PDB entry 6VPX | electron microscopy, 5.00 A resolution (low resolution: residue-level contacts below are approximate; hydrogen-bond / salt-bridge calls are withheld) | chains A and B of the 17 polymer chains in the assembly

Chain A:
Molecule: Envelope glycoprotein gp120
Source organism: Human immunodeficiency virus 1
Amino-acid sequence (465 residues; numbered 31 to 507 plus 2 insertion-coded residues; 14 numbers in that range are skipped by the numbering (no residue carries them; nothing is unmodelled there); the number before each row is that of its first residue):
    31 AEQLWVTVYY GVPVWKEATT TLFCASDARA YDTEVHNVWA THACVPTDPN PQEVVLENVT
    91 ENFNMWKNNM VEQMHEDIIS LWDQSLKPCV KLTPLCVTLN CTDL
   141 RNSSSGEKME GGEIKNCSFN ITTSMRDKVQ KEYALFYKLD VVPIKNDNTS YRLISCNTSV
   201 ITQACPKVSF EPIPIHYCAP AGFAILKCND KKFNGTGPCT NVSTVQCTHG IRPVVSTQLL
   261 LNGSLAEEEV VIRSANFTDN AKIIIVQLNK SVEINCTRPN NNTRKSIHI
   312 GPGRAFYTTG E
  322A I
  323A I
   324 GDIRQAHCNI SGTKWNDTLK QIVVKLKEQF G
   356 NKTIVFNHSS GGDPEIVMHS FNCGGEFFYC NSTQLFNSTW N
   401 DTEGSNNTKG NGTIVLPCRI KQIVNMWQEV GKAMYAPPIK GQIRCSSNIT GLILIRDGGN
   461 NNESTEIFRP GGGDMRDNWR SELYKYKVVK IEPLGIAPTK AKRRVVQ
Not modelled in the structure: 59-62, 141-149, 365-367, 401-411, 459-464, 506-507
Cystine bridges: Cys54-Cys74, Cys119-Cys205, Cys126-Cys196, Cys131-Cys157, Cys218-Cys247, Cys228-Cys239, Cys296-Cys331, Cys378-Cys445, Cys385-Cys418
Glycans and other covalent adducts: N-acetylglucosamine (NAG) linked to Asn88, Asn130, Asn156, Asn160, Asn188, Asn197, Asn234, Asn241, Asn262, Asn276, Asn289, Asn295, Asn301, Asn332, Asn356, Asn362, Asn386, Asn392, Asn448
What the authors report for this chain:
  - post-translational modification sites: Asn88

Chain B:
Molecule: Envelope glycoprotein gp41
Source organism: Human immunodeficiency virus 1
Amino-acid sequence (153 residues; numbered 512 to 664; the number before each row is that of its first residue):
   512 AVGIGAVFLG FLGAAGSTMG AASMTLTVQA RLLLSGIVQQ QNNLLRAIEA QQHLLQLTVW
   572 GIKQLQARVL AVERYLKDQQ LLGIWGCSGK LICTTAVPWN TSWSNKSYNQ IWNNMTWMEW
   632 EREIDNYTSL IYTLIEDSQN QQEKNEQELL ELD
Not modelled in the structure: 512-521
Cystine bridges: Cys598-Cys604
Glycans and other covalent adducts: glycan linked to Asn611, Asn625, Asn637
What the authors report for this chain:
  - post-translational modification sites: Asn625

Chain A / chain B interface:
Residue-residue contacts - 78 pairs, chain A then chain B:
  Leu34(A) - Pro609(B)
  Leu34(A) - Trp610(B)
  Trp35(A) - Ala607(B)
  Trp35(A) - Val608(B)
  Val36(A) - Thr605(B)
  Val36(A) - Thr606(B)
  Val36(A) - Val608(B)
  Thr37(A) - Ile603(B)
  Thr37(A) - Cys604(B)
  Thr37(A) - Thr605(B)
  Val38(A) - Leu593(B)
  Val38(A) - Trp596(B)
  Val38(A) - Leu602(B)
  Val38(A) - Ile603(B)
  Val38(A) - Cys604(B)
  Tyr39(A) - Leu602(B)
  Tyr39(A) - Ile603(B)
  Tyr39(A) - Trp623(B)
  Tyr40(A) - Leu593(B)
  Tyr40(A) - Leu602(B)
  Gly41(A) - Leu537(B)
  Gly41(A) - Ala541(B)
  Val42(A) - Trp628(B)
  Pro43(A) - Ala525(B)
  Pro43(A) - Trp628(B)
  Val44(A) - Trp628(B)
  Val44(A) - Glu632(B)
  Trp45(A) - Leu523(B)
  Trp45(A) - Ala526(B)
  Trp45(A) - Met629(B)
  Lys46(A) - Asp636(B)
  Leu52(A) - Lys574(B)
  Phe53(A) - Ala578(B)
  Cys54(A) - Trp571(B)
  Val65(A) - Leu566(B)
  Thr71(A) - Trp571(B)
  Ala73(A) - Gln563(B)
  Ala73(A) - Leu565(B)
  Ala73(A) - Trp571(B)
  Val75(A) - Arg557(B)
  Val75(A) - Gln575(B)
  Pro76(A) - Arg557(B)
  Thr77(A) - Arg557(B)
  Val84(A) - Phe522(B)
  Leu86(A) - Leu523(B)
  Leu86(A) - Ala526(B)
  Glu87(A) - Ser528(B)
  Asn88(A) - Gly527(B)
  Asn88(A) - Ser528(B)
  Asp107(A) - Lys574(B)
  Leu111(A) - Val570(B)
  Leu111(A) - Trp571(B)
  Gln114(A) - Leu568(B)
  Gln114(A) - Val570(B)
  Ile215(A) - Trp571(B)
  Pro220(A) - Ala578(B)
  Ala221(A) - Arg585(B)
  Gly222(A) - Arg585(B)
  Phe223(A) - Arg585(B)
  Lys490(A) - Arg585(B)
  Ile491(A) - Leu523(B)
  Ile491(A) - Arg585(B)
  Leu494(A) - Leu593(B)
  Leu494(A) - Trp596(B)
  Ile496(A) - Trp610(B)
  Ile496(A) - Trp631(B)
  Ile496(A) - Ile642(B)
  Pro498(A) - Trp610(B)
  Pro498(A) - Trp623(B)
  Ala501(A) - Thr605(B)
  Lys502(A) - Thr605(B)
  Lys502(A) - Thr606(B)
  Arg503(A) - Trp596(B)
  Arg503(A) - Gly597(B)
  Arg503(A) - Thr605(B)
  Arg503(A) - Thr606(B)
  Arg503(A) - Gln650(B)
  Val505(A) - Glu654(B)
Also at the interface, not in a pair above, chain A (54 interface residues in all): Gln33, Thr51, Trp69, His72, Cys74, Ser110, Tyr217, Thr244, Pro493, Ala497, Thr499
Also at the interface, not in a pair above, chain B (56 interface residues in all): Gly524, Leu544, Leu555, Ile559, Thr569, Gln577, Ala582, Asp589, Gln590, Leu592, Cys598, Lys601, Tyr619, Ile635, Ile646, Asn651

In short:
Chain A and chain B form an interface of 54 and 56 residues respectively. N-acetylglucosamine is covalently
linked to Asn88(A), Asn130(A), Asn156(A), Asn160(A), Asn188(A) and Asn197(A) and 13 more. The paper reports
modification sites Asn88(A) and Asn625(B).
Chain A is Envelope glycoprotein gp120 and chain B is Envelope glycoprotein gp41, both from Human
immunodeficiency virus 1; the structure, Nanodisc of full-length HIV-1 Envelope glycoprotein clone AMC011 in
complex with one PGT151 Fab and three ..., was determined by electron microscopy.
